Entry 2NYM (X-ray diffraction, 3.60 A resolution); this record covers chains B and C of the 4 polymer chains in the assembly.

[Chain B]
Name: Serine/threonine-protein phosphatase 2A 56 kDa regulatory subunit gamma isoform
Source organism: Homo sapiens
UniProtKB: Q13362 (2A5G_HUMAN); residues 28-415 here correspond to UniProt positions 38-425 (UniProt number = residue number + 10)
Chain sequence (388 residues; each row starts with the number of its first residue):
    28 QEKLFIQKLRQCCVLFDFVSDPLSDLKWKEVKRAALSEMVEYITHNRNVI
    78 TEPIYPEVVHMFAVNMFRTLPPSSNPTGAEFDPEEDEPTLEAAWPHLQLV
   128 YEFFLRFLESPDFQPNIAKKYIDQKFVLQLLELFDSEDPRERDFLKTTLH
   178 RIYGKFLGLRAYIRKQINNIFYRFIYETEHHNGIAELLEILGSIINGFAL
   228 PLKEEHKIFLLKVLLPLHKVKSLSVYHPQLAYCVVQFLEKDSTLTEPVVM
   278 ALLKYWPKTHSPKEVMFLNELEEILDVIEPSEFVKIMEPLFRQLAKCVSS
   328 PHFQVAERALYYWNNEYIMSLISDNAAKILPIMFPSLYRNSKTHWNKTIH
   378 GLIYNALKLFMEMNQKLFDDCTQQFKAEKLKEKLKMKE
Modified residues: Mse66, Mse88, Mse93, Mse277, Mse293, Mse314, Mse346, Mse360, Mse388, Mse390, Mse413 (selenomethionine; parent Met)

[Chain C]
Name: Serine/threonine-protein phosphatase 2A catalytic subunit alpha isoform
Source organism: Homo sapiens
Notes: EC 3.1.3.16
UniProtKB: P67775 (PP2AA_HUMAN); residues 2-294 here = UniProt positions 2-294
Chain sequence (293 residues; numbered 2 to 294; the number before each row is that of its first residue):
     2 DEKVFTKELDQWIEQLNECKQLSESQVKSLCEKAKEILTKESNVQEVRCP
    52 VTVCGDVHGQFHDLMELFRIGGKSPDTNYLFMGDYVDRGYYSVETVTLLV
   102 ALKVRYRERITILRGNHESRQITQVYGFYDECLRKYGNANVWKYFTDLFD
   152 YLPLTALVDGQIFCLHGGLSPSIDTLDHIRALDRLQEVPHEGPMCDLLWS
   202 DPDDRGGWGISPRGAGYTFGQDISETFNHANGLTLVSRAHQLVMEGYNWC
   252 HDRNVVTIFSAPNYCYRCGNQAAIMELDDTLKYSFLQFDPAPR
Metal / ion sites: Mn2+ site 1: Asp57, His59, Asp85; Mn2+ site 2: Asp85, Asn117, His167, His241
Swiss-Prot annotation at these positions:
  - active site: His118 (Proton donor)
  - binding site (Mn(2+)): Asp57, His59, Asp85, Asn117, His167, His241
  - binding site (Zn(2+)): Asp57, His59, Asp85
  - binding site (Fe(3+)): Asp85, Asn117, His167, His241
  - natural variant: Gly60 (G60V: In HJS3; uncertain significance), Asp88 (D88G: In HJS3), Gln122 (Q122H: In HJS3), Tyr127 (Y127C: In HJS3), Asp131 (D131H: In HJS3), His191 (H191R: In HJS3), Asp223 (D223H: In HJS3; D223V: In HJS3), Tyr265 (Y265C: In HJS3)
  - mutagenesis: Asp85 (D85N: Loss of phosphatase activity)

[Chain B / chain C interface]
Contacting residue pairs (27):
  Pro103(B) - Arg268(C)
  Glu107(B) - Tyr91(C)
  Glu107(B) - Tyr267(C)
  Glu107(B) - Arg294(C)  salt bridge
  Phe108(B) - Tyr267(C)
  Phe108(B) - Arg268(C)
  Asp109(B) - Arg268(C)  hydrogen bond (backbone-side chain)
  Glu112(B) - Arg268(C)  hydrogen bond (backbone-side chain)
  Asp113(B) - Arg268(C)  salt bridge
  Glu114(B) - Arg268(C)
  Lys285(B) - Leu134(C)
  Thr286(B) - Leu134(C)
  Thr286(B) - Arg135(C)
  His287(B) - Asp131(C)
  Ser288(B) - Tyr130(C)
  Ser288(B) - Asp131(C)  hydrogen bond (backbone-side chain)
  Pro289(B) - Asp131(C)
  Pro328(B) - Gln125(C)  hydrogen bond (backbone-side chain)
  Pro328(B) - Tyr130(C)
  His329(B) - Gln125(C)
  His329(B) - Tyr130(C)
  Phe330(B) - Gln122(C)
  Phe330(B) - Gln125(C)  hydrogen bond (backbone-side chain)
  Phe330(B) - Val126(C)  hydrophobic
  Trp372(B) - Arg121(C)
  Trp372(B) - Gln125(C)
  Trp372(B) - Trp143(C)
Other interface residues (no listed pair), chain B (19 interface residues in all): Ala106, Pro110, Gln331

[In short]
19 residues of chain B and 13 residues of chain C are in contact; the contacts include 5 hydrogen bonds and 2
salt bridges. Polar pairs include Glu107(B)-Arg294(C), Asp113(B)-Arg268(C) and Asp109(B)-Arg268(C).
Chain B is Serine/threonine-protein phosphatase 2A 56 kDa regulatory subunit gamma isoform and chain C is
Serine/threonine-protein phosphatase 2A catalytic subunit alpha isoform, both from Homo sapiens; the
structure, Crystal Structure of Protein Phosphatase 2A (PP2A) with C-terminus truncated catalytic subunit, was
determined by X-ray diffraction together with 2NPP and 2NYL from the same study.
